1S1G - chains A and B; structure by X-ray diffraction, 2.60 A resolution.

# Chain A (and B)
Protein: Potassium voltage-gated channel subfamily D member 3
Organism: Homo sapiens
Notes: fragment: Kv4.3T1 (residue 29-143, SWS Q9Uk17); chain B of this document is another copy of the same molecule, construct and numbering; everything in this record applies to it too
UniProtKB: Q9UK17 (KCND3_HUMAN); residue numbers follow UniProt; this construct covers 29-143
Chain sequence (124 residues; each row starts with the number of its first residue):
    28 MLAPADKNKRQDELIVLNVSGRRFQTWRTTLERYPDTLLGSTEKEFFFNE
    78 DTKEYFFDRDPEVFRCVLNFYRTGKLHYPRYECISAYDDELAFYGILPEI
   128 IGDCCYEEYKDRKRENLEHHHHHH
Unresolved in the structure: 28-38, 146-151 (chain B: 28-37, 148-151)
Construct notes: initiating methionine (28); cloning artifact (144-145); expression tag (146-151)
Bound ions: Zn2+ site 1: H104, C131, C132 (shared with C110(B) of chain B); Zn2+ site 2: C110 (shared with H104(B), C131(B), C132(B) of chain B)
UniProt features mapped onto this chain:
  - region: E70 to D78 (Interaction with KCNIP1)
  - binding site (Zn(2+)): H104, C110, C131, C132
  - natural variant: V94 (V94M: In a colorectal cancer sample)
From the paper describing this entry:
  - Zn2+ coordination: H104, C110, C131, C132
  - self-association interface (contacts with another copy of this molecule): C110

# Interface between chain A and chain B
Contacting residue pairs (37; chain A residue first):
  L41(A) - N76(B)
  L41(A) - F83(B)  hydrophobic
  R49(A) - R49(B)
  R50(A) - G48(B)
  R50(A) - R49(B)  hydrogen bond (backbone-side chain)
  F51(A) - S47(B)
  Q52(A) - N45(B)
  Q52(A) - S47(B)  hydrogen bond (backbone-backbone)
  Q52(A) - G48(B)
  Q52(A) - R50(B)
  Q52(A) - F83(B)
  Q52(A) - D85(B)
  T53(A) - D85(B)  hydrogen bond
  W54(A) - F83(B)
  W54(A) - D85(B)
  T57(A) - D85(B)  hydrogen bond
  R92(A) - D87(B)  salt bridge
  R92(A) - E89(B)
  L95(A) - S47(B)
  N96(A) - D87(B)
  R99(A) - S47(B)  hydrogen bond
  R99(A) - D85(B)  salt bridge
  R99(A) - R86(B)  hydrogen bond (side chain-backbone)
  K102(A) - D116(B)  salt bridge
  H104(A) - C110(B)
  H104(A) - A113(B)
  R107(A) - R139(B)
  Y108(A) - Y108(B)  hydrophobic
  D130(A) - H146(B)  hydrogen bond (backbone-side chain)
  D130(A) - H147(B)
  C131(A) - C110(B)  hydrophobic
  C131(A) - S112(B)
  C131(A) - N143(B)
  C131(A) - H146(B)
  C132(A) - C110(B)  hydrophobic
  E134(A) - H146(B)
  E134(A) - H147(B)  salt bridge
Interface residues without a listed pair, chain A (22 interface residues in all): E89, T100
Interface residues without a listed pair, chain B (23 interface residues in all): P88, R107, E109

# In short
The interface between chain A and chain B involves 22 residues on one side and 23 on the other, with 7
hydrogen bonds and 4 salt bridges. Polar pairs include R92(A)-D87(B), R99(A)-D85(B) and K102(A)-D116(B). From
the paper: Zn2+ coordination by H104(A), C110(A) and C131(A) among others; a self-association interface
involving C110(A).
Chain A and chain B are both Potassium voltage-gated channel subfamily D member 3 (Homo sapiens); the
structure, Crystal Structure of Kv4.3 T1 Domain, was determined by X-ray diffraction, deposited together with
1S1E.
